Entry 3V03 (X-ray diffraction, 2.70 A resolution); this record covers chain A.

[Chain A]
Molecule: Serum albumin
Organism: Bos taurus
UniProt: P02769 (ALBU_BOVIN); residues 1-583 here correspond to UniProt positions 25-607 (UniProt number = residue number + 24)
Chain sequence (583 residues; row label = number of the first residue in the row):
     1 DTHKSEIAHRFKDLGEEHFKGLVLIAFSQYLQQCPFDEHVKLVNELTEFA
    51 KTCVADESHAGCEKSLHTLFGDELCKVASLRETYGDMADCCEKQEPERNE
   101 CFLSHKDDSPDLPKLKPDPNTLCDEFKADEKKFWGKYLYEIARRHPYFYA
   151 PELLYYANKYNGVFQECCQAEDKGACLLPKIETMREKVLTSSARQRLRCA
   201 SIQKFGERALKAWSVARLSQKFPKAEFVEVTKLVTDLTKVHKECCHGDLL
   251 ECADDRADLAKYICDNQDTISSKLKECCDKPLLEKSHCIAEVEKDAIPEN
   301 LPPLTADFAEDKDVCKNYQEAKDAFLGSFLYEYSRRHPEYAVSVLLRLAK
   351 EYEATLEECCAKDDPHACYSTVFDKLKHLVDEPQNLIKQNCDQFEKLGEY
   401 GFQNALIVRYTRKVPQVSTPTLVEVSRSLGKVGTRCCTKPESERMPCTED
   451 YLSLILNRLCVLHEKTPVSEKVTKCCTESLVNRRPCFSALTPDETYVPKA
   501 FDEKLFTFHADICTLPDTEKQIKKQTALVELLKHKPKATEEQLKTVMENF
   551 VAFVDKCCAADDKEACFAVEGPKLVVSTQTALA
Not modelled in the structure: 1-2
Differences from the reference sequence: variant Thr190 (Ala214 in P02769)
Disulfides: Cys53-Cys62, Cys75-Cys91, Cys90-Cys101, Cys123-Cys168, Cys167-Cys176, Cys199-Cys245, Cys244-Cys252, Cys264-Cys278, Cys277-Cys288, Cys315-Cys360, Cys359-Cys368, Cys391-Cys437, Cys436-Cys447, Cys460-Cys476, Cys475-Cys486, Cys513-Cys558, Cys557-Cys566
Metal / ion sites: Ca2+ site 1: Glu6, Asp248, Glu251; Ca2+ site 2: Asp13, Asp254, Asp258; Ca2+ site 3: Ser109, Asp111
From the paper describing this entry:
  - Ca2+ coordination: Glu6, Asp13, Ser109, Asp111, Asp248, Glu251, Asp254, Asp258
  - Ca2+ coordination through a water molecule: Asp107, Glu243

[Summary]
Glu6, Asp248 and Glu251 coordinate Ca2+ site 1. Asp13, Asp254 and Asp258 coordinate Ca2+ site 2. From the
paper: Ca2+ coordination by Glu6, Asp13 and Ser109 among others; water-mediated Ca2+ coordination by Asp107
and Glu243.
Chain A is Serum albumin (Bos taurus); the structure, Crystal structure of Bovine Serum Albumin, was
determined by X-ray diffraction, deposited together with 3V09 and 3V08.
